3IJG - chains A and C of the 3 polymer chains in the assembly; structure by X-ray diffraction, 1.70 A resolution.

Chain A (and C):
Protein: Macrophage migration inhibitory factor
From: Homo sapiens
Notes: EC 5.3.2.1, 5.3.3.12; chain C of this document is another copy of the same molecule, construct and numbering; everything in this record applies to it too
Reference sequence: P14174 (MIF_HUMAN); residues 1-114 here correspond to UniProt positions 2-115 (UniProt number = residue number + 1)
Sequence (114 residues; row label = number of the first residue in the row):
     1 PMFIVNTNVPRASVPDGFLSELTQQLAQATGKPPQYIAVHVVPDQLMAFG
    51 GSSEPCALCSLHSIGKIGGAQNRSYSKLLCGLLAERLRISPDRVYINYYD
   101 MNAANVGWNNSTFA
Curated features (UniProtKB/Swiss-Prot):
  - active site: Pro1 (Proton acceptor)
  - binding site (substrate): Lys32, Ile64, Asn97
  - modified residue: Lys77 (N6-acetyllysine)
What the authors report for this chain:
  - binding site for the: Tyr36, Trp108, Phe113
  - conformationally variable residues (loop rearrangement, side-chain flip): Pro33 to Tyr36
  - allosteric site: Tyr36, Trp108

Interface between chain A and chain C:
Contacting residue pairs (60; chain A residue first):
  Pro1(A) with Tyr95(C)
  Met2(A) with Leu58(C), hydrophobic; Tyr95(C), hydrophobic; Asn97(C)
  Arg11(A) with Leu46(C)
  Leu19(A) with Leu46(C), hydrophobic; Met47(C)
  Thr23(A) with Gly51(C)
  Pro34(A) with Gly50(C)
  Gln35(A) with Phe49(C); Gly50(C)
  Tyr36(A) with Tyr95(C), hydrogen bond (backbone-side chain)
  Ile37(A) with Phe49(C); Gly50(C), hydrogen bond (backbone-backbone)
  Ala38(A) with Ala48(C); Leu58(C), hydrophobic; Tyr95(C), hydrophobic
  Val39(A) with Met47(C); Ala48(C), hydrogen bond (backbone-backbone)
  His40(A) with Asn6(C); Gln45(C), hydrogen bond; Leu46(C); Met47(C); Leu58(C)
  Val41(A) with Leu46(C), hydrogen bond (backbone-backbone)
  Val42(A) with Gln45(C)
  His62(A) with Asn97(C); Tyr99(C), hydrogen bond
  Met101(A) with Asn97(C)
  Ala104(A) with Asn72(C), hydrogen bond (backbone-side chain)
  Asn105(A) with Ile67(C); Asn72(C), hydrogen bond; Ile96(C); Asn97(C); Tyr98(C), hydrogen bond (backbone-backbone)
  Val106(A) with Ile96(C); Asn97(C)
  Gly107(A) with Ser76(C); Val94(C); Tyr95(C); Ile96(C), hydrogen bond (backbone-backbone); Tyr98(C)
  Trp108(A) with Phe49(C); Asp92(C), hydrogen bond (side chain-backbone); Val94(C); Tyr95(C)
  Asn109(A) with Pro91(C), hydrogen bond (backbone-backbone); Asp92(C)
  Asn110(A) with Arg73(C); Ser76(C); Lys77(C), hydrogen bond (side chain-backbone); Cys80(C), hydrogen bond (backbone-side chain); Gly81(C); Pro91(C)
  Ser111(A) with Arg73(C); Ser76(C), hydrogen bond (backbone-side chain)
  Thr112(A) with Asn72(C); Arg73(C); Ser76(C)
  Phe113(A) with Tyr95(C), hydrophobic
Interface residues without a listed pair, chain A (28 interface residues in all): Val14, Ala114
Interface residues without a listed pair, chain C (27 interface residues in all): Ser53, Gly69, Arg93

In short:
The interface between chain A and chain C involves 28 residues on one side and 27 on the other, with 15
hydrogen bonds. Polar pairs include Tyr36(A)-Tyr95(C), His40(A)-Gln45(C) and His62(A)-Tyr99(C). From the
paper: a binding site for the at Tyr36(A), Trp108(A) and Phe113(A); an allosteric site at Tyr36(A) and
Trp108(A).
Both chains are Macrophage migration inhibitory factor (Homo sapiens). Entry 3IJG (Macrophage Migration
Inhibitory Factor (MIF) Bound to the (R)-Stereoisomer of AV1013) was determined by X-ray diffraction,
deposited together with 3IJJ.
